PDB entry 6LUM | electron microscopy, 2.84 A resolution | chains D and N of the 15 polymer chains in the assembly

Chain D (and N):
Molecule: Succinate dehydrogenase subunit D
From: Mycolicibacterium smegmatis MC2 51
Notes: chain N of this document is another copy of the same molecule, construct and numbering; everything in this record applies to it too
Chain sequence (166 residues; each row starts with the number of its first residue):
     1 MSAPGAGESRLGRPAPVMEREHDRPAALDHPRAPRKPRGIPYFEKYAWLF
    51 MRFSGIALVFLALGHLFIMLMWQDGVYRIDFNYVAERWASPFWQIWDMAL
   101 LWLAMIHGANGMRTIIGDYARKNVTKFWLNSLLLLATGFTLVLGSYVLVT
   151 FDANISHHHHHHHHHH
Not modelled in the structure: 1-10, 157-166 (chain N: 1-40, 157-166)
Ion coordination: heme Fe near His107 (its only coordinating residue here)
Small-molecule neighbours:
  - heme (HEM), molecule 1: Met51, Arg52, Gly55, Leu58, Val59, Ala62, Ala104, His107, Gly108, Gly111, Met112, Thr114, Ile115
  - heme (HEM), molecule 2: His65, Leu66, Met69, Leu70, Val76, Ile79, Tyr83, Val84, Arg87, Trp88, Asp97, Leu100, Leu101, Gly144, Val147, Leu148
  - 3-sn-phosphatidic acid (LPP; 2-(hexadecanoyloxy)-1-[(phosphonooxy)methyl]ethyl hexadecanoate), molecule 1: Leu61, Pro91, Phe92, Ile95, Trp96, Ala99
  - 3-sn-phosphatidic acid (LPP), molecule 2: Leu135, Gly138, Phe139, Val142
  - menaquinone-9 (MQ9), molecule 1: Phe60, Gly64, Phe67, Ile68, Trp72, Gln73, Trp96
  - menaquinone-9 (MQ9), molecule 2: Gln94, Ile95, Met98, Ala99, Trp102, Leu103, Leu148, Val149
  - menaquinone-9 (MQ9), molecule 3: Val142, Ser145, Tyr146, Val149, Thr150
  - phosphatidylethanolamine (PEV; (1S)-2-{[(2-aminoethoxy)(hydroxy)phosphoryl]oxy}-1-[(palmitoyloxy)methyl]ethyl stearate): Ile56, Val59, Phe60

Interface between chain D and chain N:
Residue-residue contacts (4; chain D residue first):
  Leu49(D) - Phe127(N)  hydrophobic
  Pro91(D) - Tyr146(N)
  Gln94(D) - Tyr146(N)  hydrogen bond
  Ile95(D) - Tyr146(N)  hydrophobic
Other interface residues (no listed pair), chain D (6 interface residues in all): Pro41, Phe53
Other interface residues (no listed pair), chain N (7 interface residues in all): Pro41, Trp128, Ser131, Leu143, Thr150

Overview:
The interface between chain D and chain N involves 6 residues on one side and 7 on the other, with 1 hydrogen
bond. Its one hydrogen-bonded contact is Gln94(D)-Tyr146(N). Chain D binds phosphatidylethanolamine, heme, 3
copies of menaquinone-9 and 3-sn-phosphatidic acid.
Chain D and chain N are both Succinate dehydrogenase subunit D (Mycolicibacterium smegmatis MC2 51); the
structure, Structure of Mycobacterium smegmatis succinate dehydrogenase 2, was determined by electron
microscopy.
